PDB entry 1IX2 | X-ray diffraction, 1.55 A resolution | chains A and B

Chain A (and B):
Protein: PcoC copper resistance protein
From: Escherichia coli
Notes: chain B of this document is another copy of the same molecule, construct and numbering; everything in this record applies to it too
UniProt: Q47454 (PCOC_ECOLI); residues 1-104 here correspond to UniProt positions 23-126 (UniProt number = residue number + 22)
Chain sequence (104 residues; numbered 1 to 104; the number before each row is that of its first residue):
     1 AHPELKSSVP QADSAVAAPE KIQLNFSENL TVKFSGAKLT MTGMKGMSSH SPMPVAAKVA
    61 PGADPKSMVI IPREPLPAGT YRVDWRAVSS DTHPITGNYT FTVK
Disordered / not traced: 1-2 (chain B: 1)
Sequence notes: modified residue (41, 44, 47, 53, 68)
Modified residues: Mse41, Mse44, Mse47, Mse53, Mse68 (selenomethionine; parent Met)
Curated features (UniProtKB/Swiss-Prot):
  - binding site (Cu(2+)): H2, H93
  - binding site (Cu(+)): Mse41, Mse44, Mse47, H50, Mse53

Chain A / chain B interface:
Contacting residue pairs (14; chain A residue first):
  K33(A) with S51(B), hydrogen bond (backbone-side chain)
  F34(A) with S48(B); H50(B); S51(B)
  K38(A) with K38(B)
  S48(A) with F34(B)
  H50(A) with F34(B); R86(B), hydrogen bond (backbone-side chain); T92(B)
  S51(A) with K33(B)
  P52(A) with R86(B)
  R86(A) with H50(B), hydrogen bond (side chain-backbone)
  T92(A) with H50(B)
  P94(A) with H50(B)
Interface residues without a listed pair, chain B (10 interface residues in all): P52, P94

Overview:
Chain A and chain B each contribute 10 residues to their interface, with 3 hydrogen bonds. Polar contacts
include K33(A)-S51(B) and H50(A)-R86(B). Curated annotation (UniProt) lists Cu2+-binding residues H2(A) and
H93(A) and 5 Cu+-binding residues on chain A.
Both chains are PcoC copper resistance protein (Escherichia coli). Entry 1IX2 (Crystal Structure of
Selenomethionine PcoC, a Copper Resistance Protein from Escherichia coli) was determined by X-ray diffraction
(same publication as 1LYQ).
